Entry 2Y9P (X-ray diffraction, 3.25 A resolution); this record covers chains A and B.

# Chain A
Protein: Ubiquitin-conjugating enzyme E2-21 kDa
Organism: Saccharomyces cerevisiae
Notes: EC 6.3.2.19; fragment: ubc domain, residues 15-183
UniProt: P29340 (UBCX_YEAST); residue numbers follow UniProt; this construct covers 15-183
Sequence (172 residues; each row starts with the number of its first residue):
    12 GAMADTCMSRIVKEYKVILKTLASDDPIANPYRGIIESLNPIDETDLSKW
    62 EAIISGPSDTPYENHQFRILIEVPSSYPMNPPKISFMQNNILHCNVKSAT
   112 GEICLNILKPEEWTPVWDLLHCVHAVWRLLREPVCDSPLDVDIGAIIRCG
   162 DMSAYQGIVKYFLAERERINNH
Disordered / not traced: 12-13, 180-183
Construct notes: expression tag (12-14); engineered mutation Ala15 (Ser in P29340), Ala156 (Asn in P29340)
UniProt features mapped onto this chain:
  - active site: Cys115 (Glycyl thioester intermediate)

# Chain B
Protein: Peroxisome assembly protein 22
Organism: Saccharomyces cerevisiae
Notes: fragment: soluble domain, residues 54-180
UniProt: P39718 (PEX22_YEAST); residues 54-180 here = UniProt positions 54-180
Sequence (130 residues; row label = number of the first residue in the row):
    51 GAMENKKARKSKCIIMSKSIQGLPIKWEEYAADEVVLLVPTSHTDGSMKQ
   101 AIGDAFRKTKNEHKIIYCDSMDGLWSCVRRLGKFQCILNSRDFTSSGGSD
   151 AAVVPEDIGRFVKFVVDSDVEDVLIDTLCN
Disordered / not traced: 51-56
Construct notes: expression tag (51-53)

# How chain A and chain B interact
Contacting residue pairs (28):
  Leu103(A) - Arg130(B)
  Ser109(A) - Arg130(B)
  Asp151(A) - Arg130(B)  salt bridge
  Asp153(A) - Ser126(B)
  Asp153(A) - Arg129(B)
  Ile157(A) - Ser126(B)
  Asp162(A) - Cys118(B)
  Asp162(A) - Asp119(B)  hydrogen bond (side chain-backbone)
  Asp162(A) - Ser120(B)  hydrogen bond
  Asp162(A) - Gly123(B)
  Met163(A) - Asp119(B)
  Ser164(A) - Tyr117(B)
  Ser164(A) - Asp119(B)  hydrogen bond
  Ala165(A) - Tyr117(B)  hydrogen bond (backbone-backbone)
  Gly168(A) - Ile116(B)
  Ile169(A) - Ile116(B)  hydrophobic
  Ile169(A) - Arg130(B)
  Ile169(A) - Leu131(B)  hydrophobic
  Tyr172(A) - Val86(B)
  Tyr172(A) - His113(B)
  Tyr172(A) - Leu131(B)  hydrophobic
  Tyr172(A) - Lys133(B)  hydrogen bond
  Ala175(A) - His113(B)
  Glu176(A) - His113(B)  salt bridge
  Glu176(A) - Lys114(B)
  Arg179(A) - Lys110(B)  hydrogen bond (side chain-backbone)
  Arg179(A) - Asn111(B)  hydrogen bond
  Arg179(A) - His113(B)
Also at the interface, not in a pair above, chain A (20 interface residues in all): Ile154, Ala156, Cys160, Gly161, Lys171
Also at the interface, not in a pair above, chain B (20 interface residues in all): Thr109, Asp122, Leu124, Cys127

# Overview
Chain A and chain B each contribute 20 residues to their interface, with 7 hydrogen bonds and 2 salt bridges.
Among the polar pairs are Asp151(A)-Arg130(B), Glu176(A)-His113(B) and Asp162(A)-Asp119(B). UniProt lists
active-site residue Cys115(A) on chain A.
Chain A is Ubiquitin-conjugating enzyme E2-21 kDa and chain B is Peroxisome assembly protein 22, both from
Saccharomyces cerevisiae; the structure, Pex4p-Pex22p mutant II structure, was determined by X-ray
diffraction.
